7YUG - chain A; structure by X-ray diffraction, 1.10 A resolution.

Chain A:
Molecule: Protein BANP
Organism: Homo sapiens
Reference sequence: Q8N9N5 (BANP_HUMAN); residue numbers follow UniProt; this construct covers 208-324
Chain sequence (118 residues; row label = number of the first residue in the row):
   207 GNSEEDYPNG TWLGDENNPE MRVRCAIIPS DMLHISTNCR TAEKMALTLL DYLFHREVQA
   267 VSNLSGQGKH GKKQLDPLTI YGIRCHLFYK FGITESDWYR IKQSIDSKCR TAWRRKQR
Not modelled in the structure: 324
Sequence notes: expression tag (207)
Swiss-Prot annotation at these positions:
  - modified residue: Lys275 (N6-acetyllysine)
Small-molecule neighbours: PG6 (1-(2-methoxy-ethoxy)-2-{2-[2-(2-methoxy-ethoxy]-ethoxy}-ethane): Met227, Tyr287, Arg290, Cys291, Phe294, Ile299, Thr300, Glu301, Trp304

In short:
Chain A binds compound PG6.
Chain A is Protein BANP (Homo sapiens); the structure, Structure of human BANP BEN domain, was determined by
X-ray diffraction (same publication as 8HTX, 7YUN, 7YUK and 7YUL).
